Entry 9L22 (electron microscopy, 3.00 A resolution); this record covers chains G and I of the 12 polymer chains in the assembly.

Chain G:
Protein: Histone H2A type 1-B/E
Source organism: Homo sapiens
UniProt: P04908 (H2A1B_HUMAN); residues 1-129 here correspond to UniProt positions 2-130 (UniProt number = residue number + 1)
Sequence (129 residues; each row starts with the number of its first residue):
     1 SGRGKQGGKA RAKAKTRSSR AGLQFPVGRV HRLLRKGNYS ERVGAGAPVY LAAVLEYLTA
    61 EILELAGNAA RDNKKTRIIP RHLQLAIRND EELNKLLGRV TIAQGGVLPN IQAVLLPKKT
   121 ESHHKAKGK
Not modelled in the structure: 1-10, 119-129

Chain I:
Molecule: 601 dna_r
Source organism: Homo sapiens
Sequence (189 nucleotides; each row starts with the number of its first residue; numbers below 1 keep their minus sign (DA-94 is residue -94)):
   -94 ATCAGCGACA CCGGCACTGG AATCGGATGT ATATATCTGA CACGTGCCTG GAGACTAGGG
   -34 AGTAATCCCC TTGGCGGTTA AAACGCGGGG GACAGCGCGT ACGTGCGTTT AAGCGGTGCT
    26 AGAGCTGTCT ACGACCAATT GAGCGGCCTC GGCACCGGGA TTCTCGATGG CATCCGGCAT
    86 CACCCGGAT
Not modelled in the structure: -94 to -87, 85-94

Interface between chain G and chain I:
Pairs across the interface (9; chain G residue first):
  Arg29(G) - DC49(I)  salt bridge to the phosphate
  Arg42(G) - DA39(I)  phosphate contact
  Val43(G) - DG38(I)  sugar contact
  Val43(G) - DA39(I)  hydrogen bond to the phosphate
  Ala45(G) - DG38(I)  phosphate contact
  Lys75(G) - DC58(I)  phosphate contact
  Thr76(G) - DC58(I)  hydrogen bond to the phosphate
  Arg77(G) - DG57(I)  sugar contact
  Arg77(G) - DC58(I)  phosphate contact
Other interface residues (no listed pair), chain G (11 interface residues in all): Arg11, Arg35, Glu41, Gly44
Other interface residues (no listed pair), chain I (8 interface residues in all): DT44, DG48, DA59

In short:
Chain G and chain I form an interface of 11 and 8 residues respectively; the contacts include 2 hydrogen bonds
and 1 salt bridge. Polar contacts include Val43(G)-DA39(I), Thr76(G)-DC58(I) and Arg29(G)-DC49(I).
Chain G is Histone H2A type 1-B/E and chain I is 601 dna_r, both from Homo sapiens; the structure,
hDEK-nucleosome complex (conformation 2), was determined by electron microscopy (same publication as 9L1X).
